Entry 3LSD (X-ray diffraction, 2.03 A resolution); this record covers chain A.

== Chain A ==
Protein: Galectin-9
Organism: Homo sapiens
Notes: fragment: N-terminal domain, residues 6-148
UniProtKB: O00182 (LEG9_HUMAN); numbering as in UniProt (aligned over 6-148)
Chain sequence (143 residues; row label = number of the first residue in the row):
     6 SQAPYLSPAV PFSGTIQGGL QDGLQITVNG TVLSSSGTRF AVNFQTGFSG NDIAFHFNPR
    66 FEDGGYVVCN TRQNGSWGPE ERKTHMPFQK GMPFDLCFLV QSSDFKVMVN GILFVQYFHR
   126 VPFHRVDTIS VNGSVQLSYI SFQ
UniProt features mapped onto this chain:
  - binding site (a beta-D-galactoside): Asn-48, His-61, Arg-65, Asn-75, Trp-82 to Lys-88

== In short ==
From UniProt: 11 beta-D-galactoside-binding residues.
Chain A is Galectin-9 (Homo sapiens); the structure, N-Domain of human adhesion/growth-regulatory galectin-9,
was determined by X-ray diffraction, deposited together with 3LSE.
